Entry 7P6U (electron microscopy, 3.90 A resolution); this record covers chains A and D of the 7 polymer chains in the assembly.

Chain A (and D):
Molecule: Lon protease
Organism: Thermus thermophilus
Notes: EC 3.4.21.53; chain D of this document is another copy of the same molecule, construct and numbering; everything in this record applies to it too
Reference sequence: Q9LCX1 (Q9LCX1_THETH); residues 1-795 here = UniProt positions 1-795
Chain sequence (795 residues; each row starts with the number of its first residue):
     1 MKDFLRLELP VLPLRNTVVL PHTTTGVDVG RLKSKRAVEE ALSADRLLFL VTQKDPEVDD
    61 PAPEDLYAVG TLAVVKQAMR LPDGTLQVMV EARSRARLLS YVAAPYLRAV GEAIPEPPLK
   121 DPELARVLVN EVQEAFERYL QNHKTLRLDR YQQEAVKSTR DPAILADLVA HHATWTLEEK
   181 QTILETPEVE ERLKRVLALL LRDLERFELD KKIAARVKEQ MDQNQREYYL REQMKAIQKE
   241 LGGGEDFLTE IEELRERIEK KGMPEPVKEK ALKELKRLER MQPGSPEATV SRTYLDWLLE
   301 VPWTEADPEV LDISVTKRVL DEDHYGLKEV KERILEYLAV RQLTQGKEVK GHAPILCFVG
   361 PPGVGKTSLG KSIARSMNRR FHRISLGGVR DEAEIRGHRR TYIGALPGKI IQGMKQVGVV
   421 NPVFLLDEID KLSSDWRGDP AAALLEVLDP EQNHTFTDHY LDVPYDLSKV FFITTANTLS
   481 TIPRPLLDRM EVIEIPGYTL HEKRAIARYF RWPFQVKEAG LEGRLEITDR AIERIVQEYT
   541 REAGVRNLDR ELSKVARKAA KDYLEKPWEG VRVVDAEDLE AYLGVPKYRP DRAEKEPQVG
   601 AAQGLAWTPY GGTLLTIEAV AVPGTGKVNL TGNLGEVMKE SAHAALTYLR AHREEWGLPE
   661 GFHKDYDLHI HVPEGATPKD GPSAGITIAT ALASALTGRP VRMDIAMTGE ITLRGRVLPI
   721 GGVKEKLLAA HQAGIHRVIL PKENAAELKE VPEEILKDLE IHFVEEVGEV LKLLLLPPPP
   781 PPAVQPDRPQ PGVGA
Disordered / not traced: 1-5, 778-795
Small-molecule neighbours: AMP-PNP (ANP; phosphoaminophosphonic acid-adenylate ester): Asp323, His324, Tyr325, Gly326, Pro361, Pro362, Gly363, Val364, Gly365, Lys366, Thr367, Ser368, Asp427, Glu428, Thr475, Asn477, Tyr498, Ile506, Phe510, Arg511, Val545, Arg546
What the authors report for this chain:
  - binding site for (Unk)(unk)(unk)(unk)(unk)(unk)(unk): Tyr402
  - self-association interface (contacts with another copy of this molecule): Val129 to Asn142, Leu197 to Glu227, Glu240
  - conformationally variable residues (helix shift): Glu190 to Glu240

Chain A / chain D interface:
Pairs across the interface (17):
  Arg206(A) with Arg126(D)
  Asp210(A) with Val127(D)
  Ile213(A) with Glu131(D)
  Ala214(A) with Glu131(D), hydrogen bond (backbone-side chain)
  Val217(A) with Glu131(D)
  Met221(A) with Ala135(D), hydrophobic
  Asn224(A) with Ala198(D), hydrogen bond (side chain-backbone); Leu201(D)
  Gln225(A) with Leu201(D); Glu205(D), hydrogen bond
  Tyr228(A) with Leu201(D), hydrophobic; Arg202(D); Arg206(D)
  Tyr229(A) with Leu209(D)
  Glu232(A) with Arg206(D), salt bridge; Asp210(D)
  Trp436(A) with Ile403(D)
Also at the interface, not in a pair above, chain A (14 interface residues in all): Leu209, Lys218
Also at the interface, not in a pair above, chain D (16 interface residues in all): Arg138, Asn142, Leu197, Ile213

In short:
14 residues of chain A and 16 residues of chain D are in contact, with 3 hydrogen bonds and 1 salt bridge.
Among the polar pairs are Glu232(A)-Arg206(D), Ala214(A)-Glu131(D) and Asn224(A)-Ala198(D). Bound to chain A:
AMP-PNP. From the paper: a binding site for (Unk)(unk)(unk)(unk)(unk)(unk)(unk) at Tyr402(A); conformational
variability at Glu190(A).
Both chains are Lon protease (Thermus thermophilus). Entry 7P6U (Lon protease from Thermus Thermophilus) was
determined by electron microscopy.
